Entry 4IXF (X-ray diffraction, 1.70 A resolution); this record covers chain X.

# Chain X
Name: Dihydrofolate reductase
Source organism: Pneumocystis carinii
Notes: EC 1.5.1.3
UniProtKB: P16184 (DYR_PNECA); numbering as in UniProt (aligned over 1-206)
Amino-acid sequence (206 residues; row label = number of the first residue in the row):
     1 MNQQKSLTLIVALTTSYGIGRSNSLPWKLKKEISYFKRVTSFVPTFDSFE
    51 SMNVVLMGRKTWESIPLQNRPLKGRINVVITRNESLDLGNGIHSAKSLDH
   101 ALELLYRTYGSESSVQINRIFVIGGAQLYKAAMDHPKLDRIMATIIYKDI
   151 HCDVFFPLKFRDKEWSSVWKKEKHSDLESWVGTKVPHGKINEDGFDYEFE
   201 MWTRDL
Construct notes: engineered mutation N69 (Phe in P16184)
Residues lining bound ligands:
  - IXF (N~6~-methyl-N~6~-[4-(propan-2-yl)phenyl]pyrido[2,3-d]pyrimidine-2,4,6-triamine): I10, V11, A12, L25, E32, I33, F36, T61, I65, P66, N69, L72, I123, Y129, T144
  - NADPH (NDP; NADPH dihydro-nicotinamide-adenine-dinucleotide phosphate): V11, A12, I19, G20, R21, N23, S24, L25, W27, G58, R59, K60, T61, S64, I80, T81, R82, N83, K96, S97, I123, G124, G125, A126, Q127, L128, Y129, A131, V154
UniProt features mapped onto this chain:
  - binding site (NADP(+)): A12, G18 to S24, R59 to T61, T81 to N83, G124 to A131
  - binding site (substrate): E32 to K37, R75

# Overview
Chain X binds NADPH and compound IXF. Curated annotation (UniProt) lists 22 NADP+-binding residues and 7
substrate-binding residues.
Chain X is Dihydrofolate reductase (Pneumocystis carinii); the structure, pcDHFR-269 F69N variant, was
determined by X-ray diffraction together with 4IXE and 4IXG from the same study.
